PDB entry 7SXM | X-ray diffraction, 2.50 A resolution | chains B and D of the 6 polymer chains in the assembly

== Chain B ==
Molecule: Methyl-coenzyme M reductase I subunit beta
From: Methanothermobacter marburgensis str. Marburg
Notes: EC 2.8.4.1
UniProtKB: P11560 (MCRB_METTM); numbering as in UniProt (aligned over 2-443)
Amino-acid sequence (442 residues; each row starts with the number of its first residue):
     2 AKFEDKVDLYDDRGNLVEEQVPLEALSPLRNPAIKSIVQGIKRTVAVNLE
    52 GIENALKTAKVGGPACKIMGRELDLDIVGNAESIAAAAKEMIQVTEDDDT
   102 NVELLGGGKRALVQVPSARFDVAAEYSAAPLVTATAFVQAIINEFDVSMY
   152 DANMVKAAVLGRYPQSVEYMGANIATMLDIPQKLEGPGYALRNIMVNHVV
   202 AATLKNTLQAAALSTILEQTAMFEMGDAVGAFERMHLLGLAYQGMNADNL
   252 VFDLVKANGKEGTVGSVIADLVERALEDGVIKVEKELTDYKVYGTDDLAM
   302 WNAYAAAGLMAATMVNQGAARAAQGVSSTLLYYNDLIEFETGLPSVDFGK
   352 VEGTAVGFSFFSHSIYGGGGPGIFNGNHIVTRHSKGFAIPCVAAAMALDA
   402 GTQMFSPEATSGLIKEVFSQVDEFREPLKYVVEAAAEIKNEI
UniProt features mapped onto this chain:
  - binding site (coenzyme M): Y367
  - binding site (coenzyme B): G369
Residues lining bound ligands:
  - 1-thioethanesulfonic acid (COM): F361, S365, Y367
  - factor 430 (F43): S365, I366, Y367
  - Coenzyme B (TP7): F361, F362, Y367, G368, G369, H379, I380, V381
  - xenon (XE), molecule 1: T45, V46, A47, A176, T177, I415, V418, F419
  - xenon (XE), molecule 2: M178, H199, V200, A203, L214, F419, F425
  - xenon (XE), molecule 3: L331, T355, F359, T382, A389, I390, V393

== Chain D ==
Molecule: Methyl-coenzyme M reductase I subunit alpha
From: Methanothermobacter marburgensis str. Marburg
Notes: EC 2.8.4.1
UniProtKB: P11558 (MCRA_METTM); numbering as in UniProt (aligned over 2-549)
Amino-acid sequence (548 residues; row label = number of the first residue in the row):
     2 ADKLFINALKKKFEESPEEKKTTFYTLGGWKQSERKTEFVNAGKEVAAKR
    52 GIPQYNPDIGTPLGQRVLMPYQVSTTDTYVEGDDLHFVNNAAMQQMWDDI
   102 RRTVIVGLNHAHAVIEKRLGKEVTPETITHYLETVNHAMPGAAVVQEHMV
   152 ETHPALVADSYVKVFTGNDEIADEIDPAFVIDINKQFPEDQAETLKAEVG
   202 DGIWQVVRIPTIVSRTCDGATTSRWSAMQIGMSMISAYKQAAGEAATGDF
   252 AYAAKHAEVIHMGTYLPVRRARGENEPGGVPFGYLADICQSSRVNYEDPV
   302 RVSLDVVATGAMLYDQIWLGSYMSGGVGFTQYATAAYTDNILDDFTYFGK
   352 EYVEDKYGLCEAPNNMDTVLDVATEVTFYGLEQYEEYPALLEDQFGGSQR
   402 AAVVAAAAGCSTAFATGNAQTGLSGWYLSMYLHKEQHSRLGFYGYDLQDQ
   452 CGASNVFSIRGDEGLPLELRGPNYPNYAMNVGHQGEYAGISQAPHAARGD
   502 AFVFNPLVKIAFADDNLVFDFTNVRGEFAKGALREFEPAGERALITPA
Disordered / not traced: 2
Modified positions: H257 (N1-methylated histidine; MHS); R271 (5-methyl-arginine; AGM); Q400 (2-methyl-glutamine; MGN); G445 (thioglycin; GL3); D450 (didehydroaspartate; DYA); C452 (S-methylcysteine; SMC)
UniProt features mapped onto this chain:
  - binding site (coenzyme F430): Q147
  - binding site (coenzyme B): R225, K256, H257, R270
  - binding site (coenzyme M): Y333, Y444
  - modified residue: H257 (Pros-methylhistidine), R271 (5-methylarginine), G445 (1-thioglycine), C452 (S-methylcysteine)
Bound ions: factor 430 Ni: Q147 (together with 1-thioethanesulfonic acid); Na+: R216, C218 (shared with 2 residues of chain A)
Residues lining bound ligands:
  - 1-thioethanesulfonic acid (COM): Y333, F443, Y444
  - factor 430 (F43), molecule 1: A143, A144, V145, V146, Q147, M150, V151, M229, Q230, M233, I236, A243, G244
  - factor 430 (F43), molecule 2: G326, G327, V328, G329, F330, T331, Q332, Y333, F396, G397, G398, S399, Q400, G442, F443
  - Coenzyme B (TP7), molecule 1: R225, K256, H257
  - Coenzyme B (TP7), molecule 2: R270, L320, M324, S325, F330, F443, A479, M480, N481, V482
  - xenon (XE): Q192, S293, Y297, H496, A497, G500, D501

== How chain B and chain D interact ==
Contacting residue pairs (108):
  V62(B) - F505(D)
  G63(B) - L470(D)
  G63(B) - F505(D)
  P65(B) - I261(D)
  P65(B) - N506(D)  hydrogen bond (backbone-side chain)
  A66(B) - N506(D)
  A66(B) - P507(D)
  A66(B) - L508(D)  hydrophobic
  C67(B) - Y285(D)
  C67(B) - F505(D)
  C67(B) - N506(D)
  K68(B) - E199(D)  salt bridge
  K68(B) - F503(D)
  K68(B) - V504(D)
  K68(B) - F505(D)  hydrogen bond (backbone-backbone)
  I69(B) - E469(D)
  I69(B) - L470(D)  hydrophobic
  I69(B) - H496(D)
  I69(B) - V504(D)
  M70(B) - H496(D)
  M70(B) - R499(D)
  M70(B) - D501(D)
  M70(B) - F503(D)  hydrophobic
  G71(B) - R499(D)
  R72(B) - N419(D)
  R72(B) - Q421(D)  hydrogen bond
  R72(B) - P467(D)
  R72(B) - E469(D)  salt bridge
  V139(B) - I460(D)  hydrophobic
  M150(B) - M367(D)  hydrophobic
  M150(B) - F458(D)
  Y151(B) - N365(D)
  Y151(B) - N366(D)
  Y151(B) - M367(D)  hydrogen bond (side chain-backbone)
  Y151(B) - T422(D)
  Y151(B) - F458(D)  hydrophobic
  A153(B) - I460(D)
  N154(B) - Q421(D)
  N154(B) - P467(D)
  M155(B) - P467(D)  hydrophobic
  K157(B) - I460(D)
  K157(B) - R461(D)
  K157(B) - G462(D)  hydrogen bond (side chain-backbone)
  K157(B) - G465(D)  hydrogen bond (side chain-backbone)
  A158(B) - P467(D)
  A158(B) - L470(D)  hydrophobic
  G162(B) - L466(D)
  G162(B) - L470(D)
  R163(B) - P282(D)
  R163(B) - Y285(D)  hydrogen bond
  R163(B) - L466(D)
  R163(B) - L470(D)
  Y164(B) - G462(D)
  Y164(B) - L466(D)
  P165(B) - G462(D)
  P165(B) - D463(D)
  P165(B) - L466(D)
  P165(B) - N474(D)  hydrogen bond (backbone-side chain)
  P165(B) - P476(D)
  Q166(B) - G279(D)  hydrogen bond (side chain-backbone)
  Q166(B) - G280(D)  hydrogen bond (side chain-backbone)
  Q166(B) - L470(D)
  Q166(B) - G472(D)  hydrogen bond (side chain-backbone)
  Q166(B) - P473(D)
  Q166(B) - N474(D)  hydrogen bond (backbone-side chain)
  Q166(B) - Y475(D)  hydrogen bond (side chain-backbone)
  V168(B) - Y266(D)
  V168(B) - L267(D)
  V168(B) - P268(D)
  E169(B) - Y266(D)  hydrogen bond
  M171(B) - T265(D)
  K184(B) - Y266(D)
  Q325(B) - R119(D)
  Q325(B) - A246(D)
  S363(B) - A246(D)
  H364(B) - G244(D)
  H364(B) - E245(D)  hydrogen bond (backbone-backbone)
  H364(B) - A246(D)
  S365(B) - T248(D)
  S365(B) - G249(D)
  I366(B) - M229(D)
  I366(B) - M233(D)  hydrophobic
  I366(B) - I236(D)  hydrophobic
  I366(B) - T248(D)
  I366(B) - A252(D)
  Y367(B) - M229(D)  hydrophobic
  Y367(B) - A252(D)
  Y367(B) - K256(D)  hydrogen bond (backbone-side chain)
  G368(B) - G249(D)
  G368(B) - A252(D)
  G368(B) - Y253(D)  hydrogen bond (backbone-backbone)
  G368(B) - K256(D)
  G369(B) - G249(D)
  G369(B) - Y253(D)
  G370(B) - G249(D)  hydrogen bond (backbone-backbone)
  G370(B) - D250(D)
  G370(B) - Y253(D)
  I374(B) - Y253(D)  hydrophobic
  T403(B) - R119(D)
  Q404(B) - R119(D)
  M405(B) - A114(D)
  M405(B) - V115(D)  hydrophobic
  M405(B) - K118(D)
  M405(B) - R119(D)
  M405(B) - D250(D)
  F406(B) - D250(D)
  F406(B) - Y253(D)  hydrophobic
  F406(B) - A258(D)  hydrophobic
Also at the interface, not in a pair above, chain B (50 interface residues in all): K61, T136, Q140, I143, D152, L161, S167, I181, G371
Also at the interface, not in a pair above, chain D (65 interface residues in all): T195, G232, A254, V281, A420, S459, L468, R471

== In short ==
The interface between chain B and chain D involves 50 residues on one side and 65 on the other; the contacts
include 18 hydrogen bonds and 2 salt bridges. Polar pairs include K68(B)-E199(D), R72(B)-E469(D) and
P65(B)-N506(D).
Chain B is Methyl-coenzyme M reductase I subunit beta and chain D is Methyl-coenzyme M reductase I subunit
alpha, both from Methanothermobacter marburgensis str. Marburg; the structure, Structure of Xenon-derivatized
Methyl-Coenzyme M Reductase from Methanothermobacter marburgensis, was determined by X-ray diffraction,
deposited together with 7SUC.
